7XFZ - chains A and G of the 8 polymer chains in the assembly; structure by electron microscopy, 3.00 A resolution.

== Chain A ==
Name: Csf1
Organism: Pseudomonas aeruginosa
Sequence (253 residues; each row starts with the number of its first residue; numbers below 1 keep their minus sign (His-9 is residue -9)):
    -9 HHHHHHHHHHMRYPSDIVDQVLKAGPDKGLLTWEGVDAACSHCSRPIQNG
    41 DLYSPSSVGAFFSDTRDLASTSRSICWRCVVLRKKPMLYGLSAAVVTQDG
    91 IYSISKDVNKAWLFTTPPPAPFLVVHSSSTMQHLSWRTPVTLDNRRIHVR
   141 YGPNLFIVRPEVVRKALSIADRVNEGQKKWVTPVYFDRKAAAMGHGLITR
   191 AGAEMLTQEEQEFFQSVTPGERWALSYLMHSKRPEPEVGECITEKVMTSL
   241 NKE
Unresolved in the structure: -9 to 0, 242-243
Bound ions: Zn2+: Cys30, Cys66, Cys69

== Chain G ==
Molecule: NTS
Sequence (22 nucleotides; row label = number of the first residue in the row):
     1 AACACCCTTTCTGGATTTATTT

== Interface between chain A and chain G ==
Contacting residue pairs (20; chain A residue first):
  Lys75(A) with DT10(G), hydrogen bond to the base; DC11(G), base contact
  Tyr79(A) with DC11(G), sugar contact; DT12(G), base contact
  Ser95(A) with DG13(G), hydrogen bond to the phosphate; DG14(G), phosphate contact
  Lys96(A) with DG14(G), phosphate contact; DA15(G), phosphate contact
  Asp97(A) with DA15(G), hydrogen bond to the phosphate
  Thr120(A) with DT12(G), base contact
  Tyr175(A) with DT18(G), stacking on the base
  Arg178(A) with DT16(G), hydrogen bond to the sugar
  Lys179(A) with DG14(G), base contact
  Thr189(A) with DT18(G), phosphate contact; DA19(G), phosphate contact
  Arg190(A) with DA19(G), salt bridge to the phosphate; DT20(G), phosphate contact
  His220(A) with DT16(G), salt bridge to the phosphate
  Lys222(A) with DT16(G), phosphate contact
  Lys235(A) with DG13(G), salt bridge to the phosphate
Other interface residues (no listed pair), chain A (18 interface residues in all): Ala182, Gly184, Leu187, Ser221
Other interface residues (no listed pair), chain G (11 interface residues in all): DT17

== In short ==
18 residues of chain A and 11 residues of chain G are in contact; the contacts include 4 hydrogen bonds, 3
salt bridges and 1 aromatic stacking contact. Polar contacts include Lys75(A)-DT10(G), Arg178(A)-DT16(G) and
Ser95(A)-DG13(G). The Zn2+ site is built by Cys30(A), Cys66(A) and Cys69(A).
Chain A is Csf1 (Pseudomonas aeruginosa) and chain G is NTS; the structure, CryoEM structure of type IV-A
Csf-crRNAsp14-dsDNA ternary complex, was determined by electron microscopy (same publication as 7XF1, 7XG0,
7XG1, 7XG2, 7XG3 and 7XG4).
